Entry 7ZEU (X-ray diffraction, 3.50 A resolution); this record covers chain A.

== Chain A ==
Protein: Clusterin
From: Homo sapiens
Notes: fragment: Clu-delta(214-238); engineered mutation(s): deletion(214-238)
Reference sequence: P10909 (CLUS_HUMAN); residue numbers follow UniProt; this construct covers 23-213, 239-449
Amino-acid sequence (402 residues; each row starts with the number of its first residue; note: 25 numbers in that range are skipped by the numbering (no residue carries them; nothing is unmodelled there)):
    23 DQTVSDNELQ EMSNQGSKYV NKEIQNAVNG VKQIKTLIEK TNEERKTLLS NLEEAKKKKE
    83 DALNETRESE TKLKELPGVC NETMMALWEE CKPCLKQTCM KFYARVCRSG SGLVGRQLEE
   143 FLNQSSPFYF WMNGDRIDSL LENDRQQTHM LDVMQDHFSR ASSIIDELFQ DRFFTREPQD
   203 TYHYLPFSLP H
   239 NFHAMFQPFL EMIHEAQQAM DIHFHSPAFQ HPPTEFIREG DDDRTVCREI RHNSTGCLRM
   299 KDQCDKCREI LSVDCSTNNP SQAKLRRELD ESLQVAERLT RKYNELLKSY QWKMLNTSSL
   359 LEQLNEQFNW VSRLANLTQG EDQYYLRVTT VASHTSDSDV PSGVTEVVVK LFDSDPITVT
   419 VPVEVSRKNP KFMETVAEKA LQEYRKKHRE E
Unresolved in the structure: 23-25, 197-211, 261-279, 449
Disulfides: Cys-102/Cys-313, Cys-113/Cys-305, Cys-116/Cys-302, Cys-121/Cys-295, Cys-129/Cys-285
Covalently attached groups: N-acetylglucosamine (NAG) linked to Asn-86, Asn-103, Asn-145, Asn-291, Asn-354, Asn-374
Swiss-Prot annotation at these positions:
  - motif (Nuclear localization signal): Lys-78 to Lys-81, Arg-443 to Arg-447
  - modified residue (Phosphoserine): Ser-133, Ser-396
  - glycosylation (N-linked (GlcNAc...) asparagine): Asn-86 (complex), Asn-103, Asn-145, Asn-291, Asn-354, Asn-374 (complex)
  - mutagenesis: Asn-86 (N86Q: Decreases molecular mass of beta chain; when associated with Q-103 and Q-145), Asn-103 (N103Q: Decreases molecular mass of beta chain; when associated with Q-86 and Q-145), Asn-145 (N145Q: Decreases molecular mass of beta chain; when associated with Q-86 and Q-103), Asn-291 (N291Q: Decreases molecular mass of alpha chain; when associated with Q-354 and Q-374. Decreases secretion; when associated with Q-354 and Q-374), Asn-354 (N354Q: Decreases molecular mass of alpha chain; when associated with Q-291 and Q-374. Decreases secretion; when associated with Q-291 and Q-374), Asn-374 (N374Q: Decreases molecular mass of alpha chain; when associated with Q-291 and Q-354. Decreases secretion; when associated with Q-291 and Q-354)
Reported in the primary citation:
  - post-translational modification sites: Asn-86, Asn-103, Asn-145, Asn-291, Asn-354, Asn-374

== In short ==
Covalently linked N-acetylglucosamine: at Asn-86, Asn-103, Asn-145, Asn-291, Asn-354 and Asn-374. Curated
annotation (UniProt) lists 6 mutagenesis sites. The paper reports modification sites Asn-86, Asn-103 and
Asn-145 among others.
Chain A is Clusterin (Homo sapiens); the structure, Crystal structure of human Clusterin, crystal form II, was
determined by X-ray diffraction, deposited together with 7ZET.
